Entry 2WE2 (X-ray diffraction, 1.50 A resolution); this record covers chain A.

Chain A:
Name: Deoxyuridine 5'-triphosphate nucleotidohydrolase
From: Human herpesvirus 4
Notes: EC 3.6.1.23
Reference sequence: P03195 (DUT_EBVB9); numbering as in UniProt (aligned over 1-278)
Chain sequence (286 residues; row label = number of the first residue in the row; numbers below 1 keep their minus sign (Gly-7 is residue -7)):
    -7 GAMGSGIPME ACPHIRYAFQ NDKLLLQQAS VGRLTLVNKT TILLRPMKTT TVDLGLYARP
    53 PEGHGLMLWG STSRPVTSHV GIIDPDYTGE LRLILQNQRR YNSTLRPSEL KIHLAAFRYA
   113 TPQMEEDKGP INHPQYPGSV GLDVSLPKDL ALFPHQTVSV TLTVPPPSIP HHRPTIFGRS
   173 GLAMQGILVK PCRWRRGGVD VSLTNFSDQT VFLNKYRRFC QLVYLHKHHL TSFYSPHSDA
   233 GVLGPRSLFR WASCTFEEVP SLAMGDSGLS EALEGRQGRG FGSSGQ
Unresolved in the structure: -7 to 3, 116-120, 257-278
Sequence notes: engineered mutation Asp78 (Gly in P03195), Ser131 (Asp in P03195)
Disulfides: Cys4-Cys246
Small-molecule neighbours: 2'-deoxyuridine 5'-monophosphate (UMP): Leu60, His71, Gly73, Ile74, Ile75, Asp76, Tyr79, Glu82, Leu83, Arg84, Ile86, Arg171, Ser172, Gly173, Gln213
From the paper describing this entry:
  - mutagenesis - G78D/D131S, R268A (a factor of 300): decreased catalytic activity
  - mutagenesis - F273A: abolished catalytic activity

Summary:
Chain A binds 2'-deoxyuridine 5'-monophosphate. From the paper: G78D/D131S and R268A reduce catalytic
activity; F273A abolishes catalytic activity.
Chain A is Deoxyuridine 5'-triphosphate nucleotidohydrolase (Human herpesvirus 4); the structure, EBV dUTPase
double mutant Gly78Asp-Asp131Ser with dUMP, was determined by X-ray diffraction, deposited together with 2WE0,
2WE1 and 2WE3.
